Entry 7Q94 (X-ray diffraction, 4.30 A resolution (low resolution: residue-level contacts below are approximate; hydrogen-bond / salt-bridge calls are withheld)); this record covers chains B and C of the 4 polymer chains in the assembly.

Chain B:
Molecule: NADQ transcription factor
Organism: Agrobacterium fabrum (strain C58 / ATCC 33970)
Reference sequence: A9CG24 (A9CG24_AGRFC); residue numbers follow UniProt; this construct covers 2-300
Sequence (336 residues; row label = number of the first residue in the row; numbers below 1 keep their minus sign (Met-35 is residue -35)):
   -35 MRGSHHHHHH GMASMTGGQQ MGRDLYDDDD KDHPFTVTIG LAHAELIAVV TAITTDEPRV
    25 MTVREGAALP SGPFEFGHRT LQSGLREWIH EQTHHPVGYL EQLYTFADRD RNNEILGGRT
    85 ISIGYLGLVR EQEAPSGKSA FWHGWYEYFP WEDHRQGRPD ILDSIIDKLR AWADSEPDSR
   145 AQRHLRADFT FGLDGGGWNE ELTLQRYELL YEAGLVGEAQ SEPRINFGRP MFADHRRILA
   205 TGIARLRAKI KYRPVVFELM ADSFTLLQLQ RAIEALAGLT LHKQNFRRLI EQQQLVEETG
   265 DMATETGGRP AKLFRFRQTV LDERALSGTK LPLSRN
Disordered / not traced: -35 to 7, 74-82, 97-104, 289-300
Construct notes: initiating methionine (-35); expression tag (-34 to 1)
Reported in the primary citation:
  - mutagenesis - Q248A/R273A: abolished binding to DNA binding region (chain C)
  - binding site for DNA binding region (chain C): Arg273 (proposed by the authors, not directly observed)

Chain C:
Molecule: DNA binding region
Sequence (32 nucleotides; row label = number of the first residue in the row):
     1 TTGACATATG CTCACAATGA GAATATGTCT TC
Disordered / not traced: 32

Chain B / chain C interface:
Contacting residue pairs (12; chain B residue first):
  Gln248(B) - DA22(C)
  Gln248(B) - DA23(C)
  Asn249(B) - DA20(C)
  Asn249(B) - DG21(C)
  Arg252(B) - DG19(C)
  Arg252(B) - DA20(C)
  Arg252(B) - DG21(C)
  Gly272(B) - DT28(C)
  Arg273(B) - DG27(C)
  Arg273(B) - DT28(C)
  Pro274(B) - DG27(C)
  Pro274(B) - DT28(C)
Other interface residues (no listed pair), chain B (7 interface residues in all): His246

Summary:
The chain B/chain C interface involves 7 residues from each chain. From the paper: a binding site for DNA
binding region (chain C) at Arg273(B); Q248A/R273A of chain B abolish binding to DNA binding region (chain C).
Chain B is NADQ transcription factor (Agrobacterium fabrum (strain C58 / ATCC 33970)) and chain C is DNA
binding region; the structure, Crystal Structure of Agrobacterium tumefaciens NADQ, DNA complex, was
determined by X-ray diffraction (same publication as 7Q93, 7Q91 and 7Q92).
